Entry 6CPR (X-ray diffraction, 2.70 A resolution); this record covers chains C and F of the 6 polymer chains in the assembly.

# Chain C
Protein: Tumor necrosis factor ligand superfamily member 9
Source organism: Homo sapiens
UniProt: P41273 (TNFL9_HUMAN); residue numbers follow UniProt; this construct covers 80-244
Chain sequence (165 residues; each row starts with the number of its first residue):
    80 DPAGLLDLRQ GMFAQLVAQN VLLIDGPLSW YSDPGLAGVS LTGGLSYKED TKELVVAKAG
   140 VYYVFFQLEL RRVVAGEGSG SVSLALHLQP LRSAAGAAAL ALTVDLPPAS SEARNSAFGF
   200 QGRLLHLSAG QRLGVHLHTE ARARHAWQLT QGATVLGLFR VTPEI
Unresolved in the structure: 80-89, 175-176, 188-189, 242-244
From the paper describing this entry:
  - mutagenesis - S172G: unchanged binding to Tumor necrosis factor receptor superfamily member 9 (chain F) (citing earlier work)
  - mutagenesis - L115G, Q227A, Q230A: decreased binding to Tumor necrosis factor receptor superfamily member 9 (chain F) (citing earlier work)

# Chain F
Protein: Tumor necrosis factor receptor superfamily member 9
Source organism: Homo sapiens
UniProt: Q07011 (TNR9_HUMAN); numbering as in UniProt (aligned over 23-160)
Chain sequence (138 residues; each row starts with the number of its first residue):
    23 SLQDPCSNCP AGTFCDNNRN QICSPCPPNS FSSAGGQRTC DICRQCKGVF RTRKECSSTS
    83 NAECDCTPGF HCLGAGCSMC EQDCKQGQEL TKKGCKDCCF GTFNDQKRGI CRPWTNCSLD
   143 GKSVLVNGTK ERDVVCGP
Unresolved in the structure: 23-25, 140, 159-160
Disulfides: Cys28-Cys37, Cys31-Cys45, Cys48-Cys62, Cys65-Cys78, Cys68-Cys86, Cys88-Cys102, Cys94-Cys99, Cys106-Cys117, Cys120-Cys133, Cys139-Cys158
Glycans and other covalent adducts: N-acetylglucosamine (NAG) linked to Asn149
From the paper describing this entry:
  - post-translational modification sites: Asn149
  - post-translational modification sites: Asn138 (proposed by the authors, not directly observed)

# Chain C / chain F interface
Residue-residue contacts (34; chain C residue first):
  Val100(C) - Gln67(F)
  Val100(C) - Lys69(F)
  Leu101(C) - Gly70(F)
  Tyr110(C) - Ile64(F)
  Asp112(C) - Pro49(F)
  Pro113(C) - Thr61(F)
  Gly114(C) - Phe36(F)
  Gly114(C) - Thr61(F)
  Gly114(C) - Cys62(F)  hydrogen bond (backbone-backbone)
  Leu115(C) - Pro49(F)  hydrophobic
  Leu115(C) - Ser52(F)
  Leu115(C) - Thr61(F)
  Leu115(C) - Cys62(F)
  Leu115(C) - Ile64(F)  hydrophobic
  Ala116(C) - Thr61(F)
  Ala116(C) - Cys62(F)  hydrogen bond (backbone-backbone)
  Arg150(C) - Phe72(F)
  Arg150(C) - Ser100(F)  hydrogen bond (side chain-backbone)
  Arg151(C) - Met101(F)
  Val152(C) - Val71(F)
  Val152(C) - Phe72(F)  hydrophobic
  Val152(C) - Met101(F)
  Val152(C) - Cys102(F)  hydrogen bond (backbone-backbone)
  Val153(C) - Val71(F)  hydrophobic
  Val153(C) - Phe92(F)  hydrophobic
  Val153(C) - Cys102(F)
  Ala154(C) - Cys102(F)  hydrogen bond (backbone-backbone)
  Ala154(C) - Glu103(F)
  Asn194(C) - Met101(F)
  Gln227(C) - Lys69(F)  hydrogen bond (side chain-backbone)
  Gln227(C) - Phe72(F)
  Gln230(C) - Cys65(F)
  Gln230(C) - Arg66(F)
  Gln230(C) - Gln67(F)  hydrogen bond (side chain-backbone)
Also at the interface, not in a pair above, chain C (17 interface residues in all): His224
Also at the interface, not in a pair above, chain F (19 interface residues in all): Asp63
From the paper, about this interface:
  - interface residues, chain F: Phe72(F)

# In short
17 residues of chain C and 19 residues of chain F are in contact; the contacts include 7 hydrogen bonds. Polar
pairs include Arg150(C)-Ser100(F), Gln227(C)-Lys69(F) and Gln230(C)-Gln67(F). From the paper: L115G, Q227A and
Q230A of chain C reduce binding to Tumor necrosis factor receptor superfamily member 9 (chain F); the
interface residue Phe72(F).
Chain C is Tumor necrosis factor ligand superfamily member 9 and chain F is Tumor necrosis factor receptor
superfamily member 9, both from Homo sapiens; the structure, Crystal structure of 4-1BBL/4-1BB complex in C2
space group, was determined by X-ray diffraction together with 6CU0 and 6D3N from the same study.
